Entry 6A4W (X-ray diffraction, 2.59 A resolution); this record covers chains A and B.

== Chain A (and B) ==
Molecule: TetR family transcriptional regulator
Organism: Mycobacterium tuberculosis
Notes: chain B of this document is another copy of the same molecule, construct and numbering; everything in this record applies to it too
UniProt: A0A045J2D2 (A0A045J2D2_MYCTX); residue numbers follow UniProt; this construct covers 1-210
Sequence (230 residues; each row starts with the number of its first residue; numbers below 1 keep their minus sign (Met-19 is residue -19)):
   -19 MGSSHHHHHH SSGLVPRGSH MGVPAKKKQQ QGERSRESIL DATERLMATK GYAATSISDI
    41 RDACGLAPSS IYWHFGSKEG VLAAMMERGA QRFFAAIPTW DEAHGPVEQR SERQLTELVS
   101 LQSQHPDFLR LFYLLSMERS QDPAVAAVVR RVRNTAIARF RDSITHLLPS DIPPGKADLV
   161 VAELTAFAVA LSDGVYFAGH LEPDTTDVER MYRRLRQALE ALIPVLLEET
Not modelled in the structure: -19 to 12, 210 (chain B: -19 to 12)
Differences from the reference sequence: initiating methionine (-19); expression tag (-18 to 0)

== Chain A / chain B interface ==
Pairs across the interface (72; chain A residue first):
  Ala28(A) - Arg119(B)
  Gly31(A) - Arg119(B)
  Arg110(A) - Met117(B)  hydrogen bond (side chain-backbone)
  Arg110(A) - Arg119(B)
  Tyr113(A) - Phe177(B)  hydrophobic
  Leu114(A) - Leu114(B)
  Leu114(A) - Glu118(B)
  Ser116(A) - Phe177(B)
  Ser116(A) - His180(B)
  Met117(A) - Arg110(B)
  Met117(A) - Leu114(B)
  Met117(A) - Tyr176(B)  hydrophobic
  Met117(A) - Phe177(B)  hydrophobic
  Met117(A) - His180(B)
  Glu118(A) - Arg110(B)
  Arg119(A) - Met27(B)  hydrogen bond (side chain-backbone)
  Arg119(A) - Ala28(B)  hydrogen bond (side chain-backbone)
  Arg119(A) - Thr29(B)  hydrogen bond (side chain-backbone)
  Arg119(A) - Lys30(B)
  Arg119(A) - Gly31(B)
  Arg119(A) - Arg110(B)
  Arg130(A) - Leu181(B)
  Arg133(A) - Phe177(B)
  Arg133(A) - Ala178(B)
  Arg133(A) - Leu181(B)
  Arg133(A) - Glu182(B)  salt bridge
  Ile137(A) - Glu182(B)
  Glu163(A) - Arg190(B)  salt bridge
  Glu163(A) - Arg194(B)  salt bridge
  Ala166(A) - Met191(B)
  Phe167(A) - Leu171(B)
  Phe167(A) - Arg194(B)
  Phe167(A) - Leu195(B)
  Phe167(A) - Ala198(B)  hydrophobic
  Ala170(A) - Ala170(B)
  Ala170(A) - Leu171(B)  hydrophobic
  Ala170(A) - Gly174(B)
  Ala170(A) - Met191(B)  hydrophobic
  Leu171(A) - Phe167(B)
  Leu171(A) - Ala170(B)  hydrophobic
  Leu171(A) - Leu171(B)
  Asp173(A) - Phe177(B)
  Gly174(A) - Ala170(B)
  Tyr176(A) - Met117(B)  hydrophobic
  Phe177(A) - Tyr113(B)  hydrophobic
  Phe177(A) - Ser116(B)
  Phe177(A) - Met117(B)  hydrophobic
  Phe177(A) - Arg133(B)
  Phe177(A) - Phe177(B)  hydrophobic
  Ala178(A) - Arg133(B)
  His180(A) - Ser116(B)  hydrogen bond (side chain-backbone)
  His180(A) - Met117(B)
  Leu181(A) - Arg130(B)  hydrogen bond (backbone-side chain)
  Leu181(A) - Arg133(B)
  Glu182(A) - Arg133(B)  salt bridge
  Glu182(A) - Ile137(B)
  Arg190(A) - Glu163(B)  salt bridge
  Arg190(A) - Glu209(B)  salt bridge
  Met191(A) - Ala166(B)  hydrophobic
  Arg193(A) - Glu209(B)  salt bridge
  Arg194(A) - Glu163(B)  salt bridge
  Arg194(A) - Phe167(B)
  Arg194(A) - Leu202(B)
  Arg194(A) - Leu206(B)
  Arg194(A) - Glu209(B)  salt bridge
  Gln197(A) - Leu202(B)
  Gln197(A) - Val205(B)
  Gln197(A) - Glu209(B)
  Ala198(A) - Phe167(B)  hydrophobic
  Ala201(A) - Ala201(B)  hydrophobic
  Val205(A) - Gln197(B)
  Leu206(A) - Arg194(B)
Interface residues without a listed pair, chain A (40 interface residues in all): Met27, Thr29, Phe112, Val175, Leu195, Leu202
Interface residues without a listed pair, chain B (41 interface residues in all): Phe112, Asp173, Val175

== Summary ==
40 residues of chain A face 41 of chain B across their interface, with 6 hydrogen bonds and 9 salt bridges.
Polar pairs include Arg133(A)-Glu182(B), Glu163(A)-Arg190(B) and Glu163(A)-Arg194(B).
Both chains are TetR family transcriptional regulator (Mycobacterium tuberculosis). Entry 6A4W (AcrR from
Mycobacterium tuberculosis) was determined by X-ray diffraction (same publication as 6A4L).
